PDB entry 8Z4J | electron microscopy, 2.97 A resolution | chains F and N of the 13 polymer chains in the assembly

== Chain F ==
Molecule: Protein structure
Chain sequence (200 residues; each row starts with the number of its first residue):
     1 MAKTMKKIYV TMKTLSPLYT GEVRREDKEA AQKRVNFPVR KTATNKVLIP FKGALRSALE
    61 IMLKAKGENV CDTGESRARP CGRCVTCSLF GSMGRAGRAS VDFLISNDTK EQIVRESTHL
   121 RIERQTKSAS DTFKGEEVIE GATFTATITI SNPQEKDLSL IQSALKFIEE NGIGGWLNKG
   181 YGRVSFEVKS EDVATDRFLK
Disordered / not traced: 1-2, 76, 197-200
Ion coordination: Zn2+: Cys71, Cys84, Cys87

== Chain N ==
Molecule: 60-nt RNA strand
Sequence (60 nucleotides; numbered -19 to 40; the number before each row is that of its first residue; numbers below 1 keep their minus sign (G-19 is residue -19)):
   -19 GAACAGAAGA ACACCUAAAC GCGAAGCGCA CCUAAUUUCG AAUCCAGCAU GAGAAGCUAA
Disordered / not traced: -19 to -17, -11 to 8, 38-40

== Chain F / chain N interface ==
Contacting residue pairs - 13 pairs, chain F then chain N:
  Gln32(F) with G33(N), phosphate contact
  Asn36(F) with A32(N), phosphate contact; G33(N), hydrogen bond to the phosphate
  Phe37(F) with G33(N), base contact; A34(N), base contact
  Thr118(F) with A32(N), base contact
  Arg121(F) with G33(N), base contact
  Asp131(F) with G33(N), hydrogen bond to the base
  Thr132(F) with G31(N), sugar contact; A32(N), base contact
  Phe133(F) with A32(N), base contact; G33(N), base contact
  Lys134(F) with A32(N), base contact
Also at the interface, not in a pair above, chain F (11 interface residues in all): Leu120, Ala129

== Overview ==
Chain F and chain N form an interface of 11 and 4 residues respectively; the contacts include 2 hydrogen
bonds. Among the polar pairs are Asp131(F)-G33(N) and Asn36(F)-G33(N). Cys71(F), Cys84(F) and Cys87(F) form
the Zn2+ site.
Chain F is Protein structure and chain N is a 60-nt RNA strand; the structure, Cryo-EM structure of CTR-bound
type VII CRISPR-Cas complex at substrate-engaged state II, was determined by electron microscopy (same
publication as 8YHD, 8YHE, 8Z4L, 8Z99, 8Z9C and 8Z9E).
